PDB entry 7ZOW | X-ray diffraction, 1.60 A resolution | chain A

# Chain A
Molecule: Synechocystis halorhodopsin
Organism: Synechocystis sp. PCC 7509
Sequence (234 residues; each row starts with the number of its first residue):
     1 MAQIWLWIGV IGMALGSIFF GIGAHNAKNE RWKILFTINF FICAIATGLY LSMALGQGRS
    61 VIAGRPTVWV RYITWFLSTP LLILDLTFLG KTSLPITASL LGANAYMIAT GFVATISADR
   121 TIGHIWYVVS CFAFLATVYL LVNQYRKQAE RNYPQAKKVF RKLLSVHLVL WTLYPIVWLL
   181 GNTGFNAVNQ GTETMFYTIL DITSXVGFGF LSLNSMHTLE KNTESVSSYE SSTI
Disordered / not traced: 226-234
Modified residues: Met-1 (N-formylmethionine; FME); LYR (n~6~-[(2Z,4E,6E,8E)-3,7-dimethyl-9-(2,6,6-trimethylcyclohex-1-en-1-yl)nona-2,4,6,8-tetraenyl]lysine) at position 205
Residues lining bound ligands:
  - eicosane (LFA), molecule 1: Trp-5, Ile-8, Ile-199, Ile-202, Thr-203, Val-206, Gly-207, Phe-210
  - eicosane (LFA), molecule 2: Ala-14, Ser-17, Ile-18, Gly-21, Ile-22, His-25, Asn-26, Phe-40, Thr-47
  - eicosane (LFA), molecule 3: Phe-41, Ile-45, Gly-48, Leu-49, Ser-52, Gln-57, Gly-58, Trp-69, Val-70, Leu-77, Gly-102, Ala-105, Tyr-106, Ala-109, Thr-110, Val-113, Ile-116, Trp-126
  - eicosane (LFA), molecule 4: Trp-69, Ile-73, Phe-76, Leu-77, Ala-109, Phe-112, Ile-116
  - eicosane (LFA), molecule 5: Ile-125, Val-128, Val-129, Phe-132
  - eicosane (LFA), molecule 6: Tyr-127, Cys-131, Phe-134, Leu-135, Thr-172, Pro-175, Ile-176, Leu-179
  - eicosane (LFA), molecule 7: Phe-132, Leu-135, Ala-136
  - eicosane (LFA), molecule 8: Phe-134, Val-138, Leu-168, Val-169, Thr-172, Leu-173, Ile-176
  - eicosane (LFA), molecule 9: Arg-146, Arg-161, Leu-164, Ser-165, Leu-168, Val-169
  - eicosane (LFA), molecule 10: Leu-170, Leu-173, Ile-176, Val-177, Leu-180, Phe-196, Ile-199, Leu-200, Thr-203
  - eicosane (LFA), molecule 11: Ile-176, Leu-179, Leu-180, Phe-185, Ala-187
What the authors report for this chain:
  - conformationally variable residues (side-chain flip): Leu-49, Arg-71, Thr-74

# Overview
Chain A binds 11 copies of eicosane. The paper reports conformational variability at Leu-49, Arg-71 and
Thr-74.
Chain A is Synechocystis halorhodopsin (Synechocystis sp. PCC 7509); the structure, Crystal structure of
Synechocystis halorhodopsin (SyHR), Cl-pumping mode, O state, was determined by X-ray diffraction together
with 7ZOU, 7ZOV and 7ZOY from the same study.
